PDB entry 7JL3 | electron microscopy, 4.20 A resolution (low resolution: residue-level contacts below are approximate; hydrogen-bond / salt-bridge calls are withheld) | chains E and X of the 8 polymer chains in the assembly

== Chain E ==
Name: Antiviral innate immune response receptor RIG-I
Organism: Homo sapiens
Notes: EC 3.6.4.13
Reference sequence: O95786 (DDX58_HUMAN), isoform O95786-2; residues 204-925 here correspond to UniProt positions 159-880 (UniProt number = residue number - 45)
Sequence (722 residues; each row starts with the number of its first residue):
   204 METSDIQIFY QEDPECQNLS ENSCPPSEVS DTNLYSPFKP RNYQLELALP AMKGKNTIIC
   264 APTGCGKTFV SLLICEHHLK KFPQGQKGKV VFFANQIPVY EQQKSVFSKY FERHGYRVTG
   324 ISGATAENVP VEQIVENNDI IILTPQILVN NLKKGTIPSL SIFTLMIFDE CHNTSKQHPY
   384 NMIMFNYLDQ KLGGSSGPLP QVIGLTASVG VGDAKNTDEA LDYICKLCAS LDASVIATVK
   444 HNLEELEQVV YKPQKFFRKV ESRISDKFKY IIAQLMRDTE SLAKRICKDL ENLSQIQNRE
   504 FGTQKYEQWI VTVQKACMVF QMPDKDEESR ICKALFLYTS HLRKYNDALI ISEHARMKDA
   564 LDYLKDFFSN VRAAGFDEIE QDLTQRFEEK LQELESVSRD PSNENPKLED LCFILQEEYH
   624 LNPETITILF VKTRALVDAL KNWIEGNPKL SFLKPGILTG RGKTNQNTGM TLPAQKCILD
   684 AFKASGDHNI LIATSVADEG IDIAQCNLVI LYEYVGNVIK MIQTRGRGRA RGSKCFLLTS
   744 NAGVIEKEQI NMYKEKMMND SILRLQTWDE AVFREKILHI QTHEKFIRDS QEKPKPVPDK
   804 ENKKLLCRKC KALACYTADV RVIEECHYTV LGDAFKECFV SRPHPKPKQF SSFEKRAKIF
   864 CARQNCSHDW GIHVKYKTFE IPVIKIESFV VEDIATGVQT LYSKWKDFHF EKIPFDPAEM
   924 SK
Disordered / not traced: 204-238, 398-399, 527, 575-580, 666-671, 687-688, 797-803, 852-857, 919-925
Bound ions: Zn2+: Cys810, Cys813, Cys864, Cys869
Residues lining bound ligands:
  - ADP (adenosine-5'-diphosphate): Phe241, Lys242, Arg244, Gln247, Pro265, Thr266, Gly267, Cys268, Gly269, Lys270, Thr271, Phe272, Asp705, Arg732
  - tetrafluoroaluminate (ALF): Thr266, Lys270, Glu373, Ala410, Glu702, Gly703, Gln726, Arg730, Arg732

== Chain X ==
Molecule: dsRNA strand1
Sequence (42 nucleotides; row label = number of the first residue in the row):
     1 GACUGACUGA CUGAGACUGA CUGACUGAGA CUGACUGACU GA

== How chain E and chain X interact ==
Residue-residue contacts - 18 pairs, chain E then chain X:
  Lys379(E) - G37(X)
  Lys379(E) - A38(X)
  Gln380(E) - U36(X)
  Gln380(E) - G37(X)
  His381(E) - U36(X)
  Lys508(E) - G41(X)
  Gln511(E) - G41(X)
  Lys723(E) - A38(X)
  Lys750(E) - C39(X)
  Lys750(E) - U40(X)
  Cys829(E) - U32(X)
  Cys829(E) - G33(X)
  His830(E) - U32(X)
  Lys858(E) - A30(X)
  Lys888(E) - G33(X)
  Lys907(E) - A34(X)
  Trp908(E) - A34(X)
  Lys909(E) - C35(X)
Interface residues without a listed pair, chain E (17 interface residues in all): Pro676, Tyr831, Ile875
Interface residues without a listed pair, chain X (14 interface residues in all): A28, C31, A42

== Summary ==
17 residues of chain E and 14 residues of chain X are in contact. Ligands of chain E: ADP and
tetrafluoroaluminate. Cys810(E), Cys813(E), Cys864(E) and Cys869(E) form the Zn2+ site.
Here chain E is Antiviral innate immune response receptor RIG-I (Homo sapiens) and chain X is dsRNA strand1.
Entry 7JL3 (Cryo-EM structure of RIG-I:dsRNA filament in complex with RIPLET PrySpry domain (trimer)) was
determined by electron microscopy together with 7JL0, 7JL1, 7JL2 and 7JL4 from the same study.
